PDB entry 6AGG | X-ray diffraction, 2.71 A resolution | chain Z

# Chain Z
Protein: tRNA(Ile2) 2-agmatinylcytidine synthetase TiaS
Source organism: Archaeoglobus fulgidus (strain ATCC 49558 / VC-16 / DSM 4304 / JCM 9628 / NBRC 100126)
Notes: EC 6.3.4.22
Reference sequence: O28025 (TIAS_ARCFU); numbering as in UniProt (aligned over 1-420)
Chain sequence (420 residues; numbered 1 to 420; the number before each row is that of its first residue):
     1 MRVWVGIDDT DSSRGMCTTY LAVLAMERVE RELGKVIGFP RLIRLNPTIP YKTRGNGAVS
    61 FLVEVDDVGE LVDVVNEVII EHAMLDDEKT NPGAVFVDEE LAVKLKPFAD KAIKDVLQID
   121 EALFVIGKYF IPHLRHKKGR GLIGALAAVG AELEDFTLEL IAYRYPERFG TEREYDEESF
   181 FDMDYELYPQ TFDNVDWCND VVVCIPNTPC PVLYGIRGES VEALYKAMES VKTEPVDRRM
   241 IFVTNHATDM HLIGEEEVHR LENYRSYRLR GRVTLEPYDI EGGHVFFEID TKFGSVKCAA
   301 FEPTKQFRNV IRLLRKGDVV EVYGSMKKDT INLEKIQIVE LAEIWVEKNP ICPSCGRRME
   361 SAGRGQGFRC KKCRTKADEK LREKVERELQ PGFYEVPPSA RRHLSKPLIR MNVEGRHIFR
Modified positions: Thr-18 (phosphothreonine; TPO)
Metal / ion sites: Mg2+ site 1: Asp-8, Thr-18, Gly-57 (together with AMP-PCP); Mg2+ site 2: Asp-11, Thr-18 (together with AMP-PCP); Zn2+: Cys-352, Cys-355, Cys-370, Cys-373
Small-molecule neighbours:
  - AMP-PCP (ACP; phosphomethylphosphonic acid adenylate ester): Asp-8, Asp-9, Asp-11, Cys-17, Thr-18, Leu-45, Asn-46, Ile-49, Tyr-51, Lys-52, Thr-53, Arg-54, Gly-55, Asn-56, Gly-57, Ala-58, Lys-111, Ala-112, Asp-115, Val-116, Leu-117, Arg-140, Gly-141, Ile-143, Gly-144
  - agmatine (AG2): Glu-159, Asp-193, Asn-194, Val-203, Cys-204, Gly-215, Ile-216, Arg-217, Pro-398, Ser-399, Arg-401
UniProt features mapped onto this chain:
  - DNA-binding region: Arg-268 to Asp-329 (OB)
  - mutagenesis: Arg-140 (R140A: Loss of activity), Gly-141 (G141A: Loss of activity), Tyr-163 (Y163A: Decrease in activity), Arg-164 (R164A: Decrease in activity), Arg-217 (R217A: Decrease in activity), Gly-218 (G218A: Decrease in activity), Thr-248 (T248A: Decrease in activity), Asp-249 (D249A: Decrease in activity), Cys-352 (C352A: Almost loss of activity), Cys-355 (C355A: Almost loss of activity)

# In short
Bound to chain Z: AMP-PCP and agmatine. Asp-8, Thr-18 and Gly-57 form the Mg2+ site 1. Asp-11 and Thr-18
coordinate Mg2+ site 2. Curated annotation (UniProt) lists a DNA-binding region and 10 mutagenesis sites.
Chain Z is tRNA(Ile2) 2-agmatinylcytidine synthetase TiaS (Archaeoglobus fulgidus (strain ATCC 49558 / VC-16 /
DSM 4304 / JCM 9628 / NBRC 100126)); the structure, Crystal structure of agmatine-AMPPCP-Mg complexed TiaS
(tRNAIle2 agmatidine synthetase), was determined by X-ray diffraction together with 5XOB from the same study.
